PDB entry 7CRO | electron microscopy, 3.75 A resolution | chains B and A of the 11 polymer chains in the assembly

Chain B:
Protein: Histone H4
Source organism: Xenopus laevis
Reference sequence: P62799 (H4_XENLA); residues 1-102 here correspond to UniProt positions 2-103 (UniProt number = residue number + 1)
Amino-acid sequence (102 residues; each row starts with the number of its first residue):
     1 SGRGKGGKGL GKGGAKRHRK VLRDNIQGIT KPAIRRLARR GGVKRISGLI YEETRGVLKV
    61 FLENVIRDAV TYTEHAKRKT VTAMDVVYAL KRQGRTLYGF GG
Not modelled in the structure: 1-19, 102
Swiss-Prot annotation at these positions:
  - DNA-binding region: Lys-16 to Lys-20
  - modified residue: Ser-1 (N-acetylserine), Arg-3 (Asymmetric dimethylarginine), Lys-5 (N6-(2-hydroxyisobutyryl)lysine), Lys-8 (N6-(2-hydroxyisobutyryl)lysine), Lys-12 (N6-(2-hydroxyisobutyryl)lysine), Lys-16 (N6-(2-hydroxyisobutyryl)lysine), Lys-20 (N6,N6,N6-trimethyllysine), Lys-31 (N6-(2-hydroxyisobutyryl)lysine), Lys-44 (N6-(2-hydroxyisobutyryl)lysine), Ser-47 (Phosphoserine), Tyr-51 (Phosphotyrosine), Lys-59 (N6-(2-hydroxyisobutyryl)lysine), Lys-77 (N6-(2-hydroxyisobutyryl)lysine), Lys-79 (N6-(2-hydroxyisobutyryl)lysine), Tyr-88 (Phosphotyrosine), Lys-91 (N6-(2-hydroxyisobutyryl)lysine)
  - cross-link (Glycyl lysine isopeptide (Lys-Gly)): Lys-31 (interchain with G-Cter in UFM1), Lys-91 (interchain with G-Cter in ubiquitin)

Chain A:
Molecule: 187-nt DNA strand
Source organism: Xenopus laevis
Sequence (187 nucleotides; each row starts with the number of its first residue):
     1 ATCGGGTGAT GCCCGATCCC CTGGAGAATC CCGGTGCCGA GGCCGCTCAA TTGGTCGTAG
    61 ACAGCTCTAG CACCGCTTAA ACGCACGTAC GCGCTGTCCC CCGCGTTTTA ACCGCCAAGG
   121 GGATTACTCC CTAGTCTCCA GGCACGTGTC AGATATATAC ATCCTGTTCC AGTGCCGGTG
   181 TCGCGAT
Not modelled in the structure: 1-10, 179-187

Chain B / chain A interface:
Contacting residue pairs (7):
  Arg-35(B) / DC102(A)  salt bridge to the phosphate
  Arg-45(B) / DC101(A)  sugar contact
  Arg-45(B) / DC102(A)  phosphate contact
  Ile-46(B) / DC101(A)  sugar contact
  Ile-46(B) / DC102(A)  hydrogen bond to the phosphate
  Lys-79(B) / DG122(A)  phosphate contact
  Thr-80(B) / DG122(A)  hydrogen bond to the phosphate
Also at the interface, not in a pair above, chain B (9 interface residues in all): Lys-44, Ser-47, Gly-48, Arg-78
Also at the interface, not in a pair above, chain A (4 interface residues in all): DG121

Overview:
Chain B and chain A form an interface of 9 and 4 residues respectively; the contacts include 2 hydrogen bonds
and 1 salt bridge. Among the polar pairs are Ile-46(B)/DC102(A), Thr-80(B)/DG122(A) and Arg-35(B)/DC102(A).
From UniProt: a DNA-binding region on chain B.
Chain B is Histone H4 and chain A is a 187-nt DNA strand, both from Xenopus laevis; the structure, NSD2
bearing E1099K/T1150A dual mutation in complex with 187-bp NCP, was determined by electron microscopy,
deposited together with 7CRP, 7CRQ and 7CRR.
